6H8P - chains A and C; structure by X-ray diffraction, 1.98 A resolution.

# Chain A
Molecule: Lysine-specific demethylase 4A
Organism: Homo sapiens
Notes: EC 1.14.11.-
UniProtKB: O75164 (KDM4A_HUMAN); numbering as in UniProt (aligned over 1-359)
Sequence (381 residues; each row starts with the number of its first residue; numbers below 1 keep their minus sign (Met-21 is residue -21)):
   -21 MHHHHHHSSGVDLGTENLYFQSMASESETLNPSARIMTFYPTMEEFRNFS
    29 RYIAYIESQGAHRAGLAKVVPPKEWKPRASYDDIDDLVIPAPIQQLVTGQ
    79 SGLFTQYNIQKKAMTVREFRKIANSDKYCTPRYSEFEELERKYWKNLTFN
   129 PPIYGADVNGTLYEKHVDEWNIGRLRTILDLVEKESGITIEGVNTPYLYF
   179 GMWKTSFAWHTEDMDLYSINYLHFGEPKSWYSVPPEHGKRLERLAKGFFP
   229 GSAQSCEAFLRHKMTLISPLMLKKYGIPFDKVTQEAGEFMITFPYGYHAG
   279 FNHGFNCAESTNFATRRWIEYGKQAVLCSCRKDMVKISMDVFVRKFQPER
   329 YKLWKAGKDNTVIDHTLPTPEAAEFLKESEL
Disordered / not traced: -21 to 8, 355-359
Construct notes: initiating methionine (-21); expression tag (-20 to 0)
Metal / ion sites: Ni2+: His188, Glu190, His276 (together with N-oxalylglycine); Zn2+: Cys234, His240, Cys306, Cys308
Small-molecule neighbours: N-oxalylglycine (OGA): Tyr132, Tyr177, Phe185, His188, Glu190, Ser196, Asn198, Lys206, Trp208, Thr270, His276, Ser288
Swiss-Prot annotation at these positions:
  - binding site (2-oxoglutarate): Tyr132, Asn198, Lys206, Lys241
  - binding site (Fe cation): His188, Glu190, His276
  - binding site (Zn(2+)): Cys234, His240, Cys306, Cys308
  - modified residue: Ala2 (N-acetylalanine)
  - mutagenesis: Gly133 (G133A: Abolishes histone demethylase activity; when associated with A-138), Gly138 (G138A: Abolishes histone demethylase activity; when associated with A-138), Gly165 (G165A: Abolishes histone demethylase activity; when associated with A-165), Gly170 (G170A: Abolishes histone demethylase activity; when associated with A-165), His188 (H188A: Abolishes histone demethylase activity without affecting ability to bind H4K20me2), Ser288 to Thr289 (Displays histone demethylase activity for both dimethylated and H3-K9Me3; Abolishes histone demethylase activity)

# Chain C
Molecule: Histone H1.4
UniProtKB: P10412 (H14_HUMAN); residues 18-32 here = UniProt positions 18-32
Sequence (15 residues; numbered 18 to 32; the number before each row is that of its first residue):
    18 TPVKKKARKSAGAAK
Disordered / not traced: 18-23, 30-32
Modified residues: Lys26 (N-trimethyllysine; M3L)
Swiss-Prot annotation at these positions:
  - modified residue: Thr18 (Phosphothreonine), Lys26 (N6-acetyllysine)
From the paper describing this entry:
  - post-translational modification sites: Lys26

# Chain A / chain C interface
Contacting residue pairs (25):
  Asn86(A) - Ala28(C)  hydrogen bond (side chain-backbone)
  Asn86(A) - Gly29(C)
  Asp135(A) - Arg25(C)
  Asp135(A) - Ser27(C)
  Asp135(A) - Ala28(C)  hydrogen bond (side chain-backbone)
  Asn137(A) - Arg25(C)
  Ile168(A) - Ala24(C)
  Ile168(A) - Arg25(C)
  Glu169(A) - Ala24(C)
  Glu169(A) - Arg25(C)  salt bridge
  Glu169(A) - Lys26(C)  hydrogen bond (backbone-backbone)
  Gly170(A) - Lys26(C)
  Tyr175(A) - Arg25(C)  hydrogen bond
  Tyr175(A) - Lys26(C)  hydrogen bond (side chain-backbone)
  Tyr177(A) - Lys26(C)
  Glu190(A) - Lys26(C)
  His240(A) - Gly29(C)
  Lys241(A) - Ser27(C)  hydrogen bond (side chain-backbone)
  Lys241(A) - Ala28(C)
  Ser288(A) - Lys26(C)
  Thr289(A) - Lys26(C)
  Asn290(A) - Lys26(C)
  Asp311(A) - Ala24(C)  hydrogen bond (backbone-backbone)
  Met312(A) - Ala24(C)
  Val313(A) - Arg25(C)
Other interface residues (no listed pair), chain A (23 interface residues in all): Ile71, Ala134, Thr167, Val171, Asp191, Ser196
Interface features reported in the paper:
  - residue pairs: Glu169(A)-Arg25(C) (hydrogen bond), Glu169(A)-Ala24(C) (backbone contact)
  - interface residues, chain A: Asn86(A), Asp135(A), Lys241(A)

# Summary
The interface between chain A and chain C involves 23 residues on one side and 6 on the other, with 7 hydrogen
bonds and 1 salt bridge. Polar pairs include Glu169(A)-Arg25(C), Asn86(A)-Ala28(C) and Asp135(A)-Ala28(C). The
authors report a hydrogen bond between Glu169(A) and Arg25(C); a backbone contact between Glu169(A) and
Ala24(C). From the paper: interface residues Asn86(A), Asp135(A) and Lys241(A); a modification site at
Lys26(C).
Here chain A is Lysine-specific demethylase 4A (Homo sapiens) and chain C is Histone H1.4. Entry 6H8P (JMJD2A/
KDM4A COMPLEXED WITH NI(II), NOG AND Histone H1.4(18-32)K26me3 peptide (15-mer)) was determined by X-ray
diffraction.
